Entry 7VY2 (electron microscopy, 2.75 A resolution); this record covers chains l and h of the 66 polymer chains in the assembly.

== Chain l ==
Protein: Photosynthetic reaction center L subunit
Source organism: Rhodobacter sphaeroides f. sp. denitrificans
UniProtKB: A0A7Z6QV46 (A0A7Z6QV46_CERSP); residues 1-281 here correspond to UniProt positions 2-282 (UniProt number = residue number + 1)
Chain sequence (281 residues; row label = number of the first residue in the row):
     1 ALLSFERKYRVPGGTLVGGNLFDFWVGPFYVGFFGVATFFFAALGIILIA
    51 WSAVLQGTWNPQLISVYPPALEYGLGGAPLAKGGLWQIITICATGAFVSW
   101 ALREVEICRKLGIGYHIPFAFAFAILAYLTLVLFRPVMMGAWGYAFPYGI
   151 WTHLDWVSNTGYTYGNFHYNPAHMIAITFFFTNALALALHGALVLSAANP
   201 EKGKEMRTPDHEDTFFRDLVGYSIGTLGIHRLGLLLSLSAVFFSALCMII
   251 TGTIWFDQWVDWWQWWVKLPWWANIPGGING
Bound ions: Fe ion: H190, H230 (shared with 3 residues of chain m)
Residues lining bound ligands:
  - bacteriochlorophyll a (BCL), molecule 1: L21, F22, F33, V36
  - bacteriochlorophyll a (BCL), molecule 2: I46, I49, F97, Y128, L131, F146, I150, W151, H153, L154, W156, V157
  - bacteriochlorophyll a (BCL), molecule 3: F97, F121, A124, I125, A127, Y128, L131, W156, V157, S158, T160, G161, Y162, N166, F167, H168, H173, A176, I177, F180, F181, V241, S244, A245, C247, M248
  - bacteriochlorophyll a (BCL), molecule 4: V157, Y162, H168, F181
  - bacteriochlorophyll a (BCL), molecule 5: H168, H173, M174, I177, T178, F181, T182, L185
  - bacteriopheophytin a (BPH), molecule 1: T38, F41, A42, G45, I49, I89, C92, A93, A96, F97, W100, E104, I117, A120, F121, F123, A124, Y128, F146, P147, Y148, G149, H153, F180, S237, L238, V241
  - bacteriopheophytin a (BPH), molecule 2: F181, A184, L185, A188, L189, F216, L219, V220
  - ubiquinone-10 (U10), molecule 1: V26, F29, Y30, V31, G35, V36, F39, W100
  - ubiquinone-10 (U10), molecule 2: F40, F41, I91
  - ubiquinone-10 (U10), molecule 3: P171, M174, I175, T178, W263, W265, W266
  - ubiquinone-10 (U10), molecule 4: I175, T178, F179, T182, A186, L189, H190, L193, E212, D213, F216, Y222, S223, I224, G225, T226, I229, L232, L236

== Chain h ==
Protein: Photosynthetic reaction center subunit H
Source organism: Rhodobacter sphaeroides f. sp. denitrificans
UniProtKB: A0A7Z6QV87 (A0A7Z6QV87_CERSP); residue numbers follow UniProt; this construct covers 1-260
Chain sequence (260 residues; numbered 1 to 260; the number before each row is that of its first residue):
     1 MVGVTAFGNFDLASLAIYSFWIFLAGLIYYLQTENMREGYPLENEDGTPA
    51 ANQGPFPLPKPKTFILPHGRGTLTVPGPESEDRPIALARTAVSEGFPHAP
   101 TGDPMKDGVGPASWVARRDLPELDGHGHNKIKPMKAAAGFYVSAGKNPIG
   151 LPVRGCDLEIAGKVVDIWVDIPEQMARFLEVELKDGSTRLLPMQMVKVQS
   201 NRVHVNALSSDLFAGIPTIKSPTEVTLLEEDKICGYVAGGLMYAAPKRKS
   251 VVAAMLAEYA
Disordered / not traced: 249-260
Residues lining bound ligands:
  - phosphatidylethanolamine (PTY), molecule 1: L24, L27, I28, L31, Q32, M36, Y40, L42, Q53, G54, P55, F56
  - phosphatidylethanolamine (PTY), molecule 2: A25, I28, L42, N52, Q53, G54, P55, F56

== Chain l / chain h interface ==
Contacting residue pairs (72):
  A1(l) with L42(h); E43(h); A50(h); N52(h)
  L2(l) with L42(h); E43(h), hydrogen bond (backbone-backbone); E45(h)
  L3(l) with G39(h); Y40(h), hydrophobic
  S4(l) with G39(h), hydrogen bond (backbone-backbone); Y40(h); P41(h), hydrogen bond (side chain-backbone); E43(h); E79(h)
  F5(l) with G39(h)
  R7(l) with E45(h); I85(h); L87(h); H98(h)
  K8(l) with R83(h); I85(h); L87(h); V109(h); G110(h), hydrogen bond (backbone-backbone); S113(h), hydrogen bond (backbone-side chain); W114(h)
  Y9(l) with G110(h); S113(h); V115(h)
  R10(l) with E45(h), salt bridge; P97(h); H98(h), hydrogen bond (backbone-backbone)
  V11(l) with L87(h), hydrophobic; P97(h); H98(h); G110(h); P111(h); Y243(h)
  P12(l) with P97(h); H98(h)
  G13(l) with M242(h)
  G14(l) with M242(h)
  D23(l) with P97(h)
  F24(l) with G95(h); F96(h), hydrophobic
  W25(l) with G95(h), hydrogen bond (backbone-backbone); P97(h)
  R109(l) with M242(h)
  K110(l) with P111(h); M242(h)
  G112(l) with P111(h); A238(h)
  A198(l) with F64(h)
  N199(l) with K62(h)
  G203(l) with I65(h)
  E205(l) with I65(h); L66(h); P67(h); H68(h); G69(h)
  M206(l) with F64(h), hydrophobic; I65(h), hydrogen bond (backbone-backbone); P67(h)
  T208(l) with G125(h)
  P209(l) with K130(h)
  D210(l) with D124(h); G125(h), hydrogen bond (side chain-backbone); P172(h)
  D213(l) with E173(h)
  G225(l) with E173(h)
  T226(l) with E173(h)
  L227(l) with M175(h), hydrophobic
Other interface residues (no listed pair), chain l (33 interface residues in all): L111, K204
Other interface residues (no listed pair), chain h (39 interface residues in all): A99

== Overview ==
The interface between chain l and chain h involves 33 residues on one side and 39 on the other, with 9
hydrogen bonds and 1 salt bridge. Polar pairs include R10(l)-E45(h), S4(l)-P41(h) and K8(l)-S113(h).
Here chain l is Photosynthetic reaction center L subunit and chain h is Photosynthetic reaction center subunit
H, both from Rhodobacter sphaeroides f. sp. denitrificans. Entry 7VY2 (Structure of photosynthetic LH1-rc
super-complex of rhodobacter sphaeroides dimer) was determined by electron microscopy (same publication as
7VY3).
